PDB entry 8BG0 | electron microscopy, 1.99 A resolution | chains B and C of the 4 polymer chains in the assembly

# Chain B (and C)
Molecule: Amyloid-beta precursor protein
From: Homo sapiens
Notes: chain C of this document is another copy of the same molecule, construct and numbering; everything in this record applies to it too
UniProtKB: P05067 (A4_HUMAN), isoform P05067-6; residues 1-40 here correspond to UniProt positions 616-655 (UniProt number = residue number + 615)
Chain sequence (40 residues; row label = number of the first residue in the row):
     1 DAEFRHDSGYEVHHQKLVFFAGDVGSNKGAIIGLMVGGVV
Not modelled in the structure: 1-10, 38-40 (chain C: 1-11)
Differences from the reference sequence: engineered mutation G22 (Glu637 in P05067)

# Interface between chain B and chain C
Contacting residue pairs (4; chain B residue first):
  D23(B) - K28(C)  salt bridge
  G25(B) - G25(C)
  G25(B) - S26(C)
  K28(B) - D23(C)  salt bridge
Other interface residues (no listed pair), chain B (4 interface residues in all): S26

# In short
The chain B/chain C interface involves 4 residues from each chain; the contacts include 2 salt bridges. Its
one salt-bridged contact is D23(B)-K28(C).
Chain B and chain C are both Amyloid-beta precursor protein (Homo sapiens); the structure, Amyloid-beta
tetrameric filaments with the Arctic mutation (E22G) from Alzheimer's disease brains | ABeta40, was determined
by electron microscopy, deposited together with 8BFZ and 8BG9.
